Entry 2NUT (X-ray diffraction, 2.30 A resolution); this record covers chains A and C of the 3 polymer chains in the assembly.

# Chain A
Molecule: Protein transport protein Sec23A
Organism: Homo sapiens
Reference sequence: Q15436 (SC23A_HUMAN); residues 1-765 here = UniProt positions 1-765
Sequence (769 residues; each row starts with the number of its first residue; numbers below 1 keep their minus sign (Gly-3 is residue -3)):
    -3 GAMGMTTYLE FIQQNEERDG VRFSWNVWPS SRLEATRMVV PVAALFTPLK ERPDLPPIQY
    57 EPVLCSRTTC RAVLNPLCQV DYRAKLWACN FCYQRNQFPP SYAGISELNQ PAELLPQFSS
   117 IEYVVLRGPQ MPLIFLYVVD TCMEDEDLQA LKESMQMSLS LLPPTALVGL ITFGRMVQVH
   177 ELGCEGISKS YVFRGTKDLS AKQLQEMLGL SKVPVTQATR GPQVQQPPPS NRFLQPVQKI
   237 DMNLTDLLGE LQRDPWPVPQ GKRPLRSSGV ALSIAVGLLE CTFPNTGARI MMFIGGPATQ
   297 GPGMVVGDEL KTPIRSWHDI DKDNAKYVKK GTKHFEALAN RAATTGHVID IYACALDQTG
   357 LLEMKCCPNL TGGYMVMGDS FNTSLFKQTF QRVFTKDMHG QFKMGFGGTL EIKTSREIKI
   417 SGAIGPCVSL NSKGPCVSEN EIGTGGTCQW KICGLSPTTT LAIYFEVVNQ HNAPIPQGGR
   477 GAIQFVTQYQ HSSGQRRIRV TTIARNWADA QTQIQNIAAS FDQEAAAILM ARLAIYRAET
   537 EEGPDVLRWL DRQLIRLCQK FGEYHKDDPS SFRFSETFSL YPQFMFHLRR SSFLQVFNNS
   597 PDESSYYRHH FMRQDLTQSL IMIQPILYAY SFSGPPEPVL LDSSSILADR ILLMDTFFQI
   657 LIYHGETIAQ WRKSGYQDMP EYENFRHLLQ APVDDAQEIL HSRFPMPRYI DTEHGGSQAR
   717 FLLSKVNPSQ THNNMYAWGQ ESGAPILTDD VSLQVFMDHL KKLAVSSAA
Unresolved in the structure: -3 to 2, 206-224, 465-474, 538-540, 724-745, 765
Construct notes: cloning artifact (-3 to 0)
Ion coordination: Zn2+: Cys61, Cys66, Cys85, Cys88

# Chain C
Molecule: Vesicle-trafficking protein SEC22b
Organism: Homo sapiens
Notes: fragment: Sec22b cytosolic domain, residues 1-195
Reference sequence: O75396 (SC22B_HUMAN); numbering as in UniProt (aligned over 1-195)
Sequence (196 residues; row label = number of the first residue in the row; numbering starts at 0):
     0 SMVLLTMIAR VADGLPLAAS MQEDEQSGRD LQQYQSQAKQ LFRKLNEQSP TRCTLEAGAM
    60 TFHYIIEQGV CYLVLCEAAF PKKLAFAYLE DLHSEFDEQH GKKVPTVSRP YSFIEFDTFI
   120 QKTKKLYIDS RARRNLGSIN TELQDVQRIM VANIEEVLQR GEALSALDSK ANNLSSLSKK
   180 YRQDAKYLNM RSTYAK
Unresolved in the structure: 0, 24-28, 131-147, 158-195
Construct notes: cloning artifact (0)
Curated features (UniProtKB/Swiss-Prot):
  - modified residue: Lys38 (N6-acetyllysine), Ser137 (Phosphoserine), Thr140 (Phosphothreonine), Ser164 (Phosphoserine), Ser168 (Phosphoserine), Ser174 (Phosphoserine), Ser177 (Phosphoserine)

# Chain A / chain C interface
Contacting residue pairs (15; chain A residue first):
  Arg249(A) with Arg130(C), hydrogen bond (side chain-backbone)
  Asp250(A) with Arg130(C), hydrogen bond (backbone-side chain)
  Pro251(A) with Arg130(C), hydrogen bond (backbone-side chain)
  Trp252(A) with Arg130(C), hydrogen bond (backbone-side chain)
  Pro253(A) with Ile127(C); Asp128(C); Arg130(C)
  Val254(A) with Asp128(C), hydrogen bond (backbone-side chain); Ser129(C), hydrogen bond (backbone-side chain); Arg130(C)
  Pro255(A) with Met1(C), hydrophobic; Ser129(C)
  Gln256(A) with Met1(C); Pro80(C); Ser129(C)
Other interface residues (no listed pair), chain C (9 interface residues in all): Phe79, Leu83, Tyr126

# In short
Chain A and chain C form an interface of 8 and 9 residues respectively, with 6 hydrogen bonds. Among the polar
pairs are Arg249(A)-Arg130(C), Asp250(A)-Arg130(C) and Pro251(A)-Arg130(C). The Zn2+ site is built by
Cys61(A), Cys66(A), Cys85(A) and Cys88(A).
Here chain A is Protein transport protein Sec23A and chain C is Vesicle-trafficking protein SEC22b, both from
Homo sapiens. Entry 2NUT (Crystal Structure of the human Sec23a/24a heterodimer, complexed with the SNARE
protein Sec22b) was determined by X-ray diffraction, deposited together with 2NUP.
